PDB entry 6HJ4 | X-ray diffraction, 2.43 A resolution | chain A

== Chain A ==
Protein: Pre-glycoprotein polyprotein GP complex
Source organism: Whitewater Arroyo mammarenavirus
UniProt: Q911P0 (GLYC_WWAVU); residue numbers follow UniProt; this construct covers 74-226
Chain sequence (165 residues; row label = number of the first residue in the row):
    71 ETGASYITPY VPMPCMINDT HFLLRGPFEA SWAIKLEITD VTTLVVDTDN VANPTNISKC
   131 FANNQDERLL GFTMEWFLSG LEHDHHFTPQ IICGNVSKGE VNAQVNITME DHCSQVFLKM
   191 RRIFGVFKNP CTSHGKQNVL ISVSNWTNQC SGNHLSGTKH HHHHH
Not modelled in the structure: 71-74, 221-235
Disulfides: Cys85-Cys220, Cys130-Cys163, Cys183-Cys201
Covalent attachments: N-acetylglucosamine (NAG) linked to Asn88, Asn126, Asn176
Differences from the reference sequence: expression tag (71-73, 227-235)
Ion coordination: Cd2+: Glu145, Glu152

== Overview ==
N-acetylglucosamine is covalently linked to Asn88, Asn126 and Asn176. Glu145 and Glu152 form the Cd2+ site.
Chain A is Pre-glycoprotein polyprotein GP complex (Whitewater Arroyo mammarenavirus); the structure, Crystal
structure of Whitewater Arroyo virus GP1 glycoprotein at pH 7.5, was determined by X-ray diffraction,
deposited together with 6HJ5, 6HJ6 and 6HJC.
